Entry 4M13 (X-ray diffraction, 1.85 A resolution); this record covers chain A.

Chain A:
Name: Tyrosine-protein kinase ITK/TSK
Organism: Homo sapiens
Notes: EC 2.7.10.2
UniProtKB: Q08881 (ITK_HUMAN); numbering as in UniProt (aligned over 354-620)
Chain sequence (269 residues; each row starts with the number of its first residue):
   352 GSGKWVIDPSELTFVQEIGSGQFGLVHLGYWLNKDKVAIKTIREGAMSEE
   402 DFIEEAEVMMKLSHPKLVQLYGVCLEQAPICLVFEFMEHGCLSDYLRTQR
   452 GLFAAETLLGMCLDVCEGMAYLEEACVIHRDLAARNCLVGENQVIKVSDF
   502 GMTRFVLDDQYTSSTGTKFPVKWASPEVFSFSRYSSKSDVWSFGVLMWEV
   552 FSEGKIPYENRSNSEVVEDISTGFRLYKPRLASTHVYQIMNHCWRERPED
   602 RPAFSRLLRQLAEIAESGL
Unresolved in the structure: 352-354, 619-620
Sequence notes: expression tag (352-353); conflict Arg596 (Lys in Q08881)
Residues lining bound ligands: 1E0 (4-(carbamoylamino)-1-(7-propoxynaphthalen-1-yl)-1H-pyrazole-3-carboxamide): Trp356, Phe403, Glu406, Ala407, Met410, Met411, Leu413, Val419, Gln420, Leu421, Gly423, Val424, Phe435, Val498, Ser499, Asp500, Phe501, Gly502, Met503, Arg505, Phe506
UniProt features mapped onto this chain:
  - active site: Asp482 (Proton acceptor)
  - binding site (ATP): Ile369 to Val377, Lys391
  - modified residue: Tyr512 (Phosphotyrosine), Ser565 (Phosphoserine)
  - natural variant: Arg451 (R451Q: In a gastric adenocarcinoma sample)

In short:
Bound to chain A: compound 1E0. UniProt lists active-site residue Asp482 and 10 ATP-binding residues.
Chain A is Tyrosine-protein kinase ITK/TSK (Homo sapiens); the structure, Crystal structure of ITK in complex
with compound 8 [4-(carbamoylamino)-1-(7-propoxynaphthalen-1-yl)-1H-pyrazole-3-carboxamide], was determined by
X-ray diffraction together with 4M0Y, 4M0Z, 4M12, 4M14 and 4M15 from the same study.
